PDB entry 7B15 | X-ray diffraction, 1.59 A resolution | chains A and P

[Chain A]
Molecule: 14-3-3 protein sigma
From: Homo sapiens
Reference sequence: P31947 (1433S_HUMAN); residue numbers follow UniProt; this construct covers 1-231
Chain sequence (236 residues; numbered -4 to 231; the number before each row is that of its first residue; numbers below 1 keep their minus sign (Gly-4 is residue -4)):
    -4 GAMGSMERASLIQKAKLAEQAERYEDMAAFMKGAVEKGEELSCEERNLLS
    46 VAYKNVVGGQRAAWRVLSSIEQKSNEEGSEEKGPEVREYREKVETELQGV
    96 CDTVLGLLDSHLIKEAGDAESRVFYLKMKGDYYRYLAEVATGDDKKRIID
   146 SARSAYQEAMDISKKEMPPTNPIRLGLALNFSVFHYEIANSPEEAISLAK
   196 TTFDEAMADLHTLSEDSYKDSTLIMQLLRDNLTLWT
Differences from the reference sequence: expression tag (-4 to 0)
Metal / ion sites: Mg2+ site 1 near Glu2 (its only coordinating residue here); Mg2+ site 2: Glu35, Glu110, Glu188; Mg2+ site 3: Asp204, Thr207
Swiss-Prot annotation at these positions:
  - site (Interaction with phosphoserine on interacting protein): Arg56, Arg129
  - modified residue (Phosphoserine): Ser5, Ser74

[Chain P]
Molecule: SHN3pT869
Chain sequence (9 residues; numbered 865 to 873; the number before each row is that of its first residue):
   865 DRPDTEPEP
Modified / non-standard residues: Thr869 (phosphothreonine; TPO)

[How chain A and chain P interact]
Contacting residue pairs - 27 pairs, chain A then chain P:
  Asn42(A) - Pro873(P)
  Val46(A) - Glu872(P)
  Val46(A) - Pro873(P)
  Lys49(A) - Thr869(P)
  Lys49(A) - Glu870(P)  hydrogen bond (side chain-backbone)
  Asn50(A) - Glu872(P)  hydrogen bond
  Arg56(A) - Thr869(P)
  Arg60(A) - Arg866(P)
  Lys122(A) - Glu870(P)  salt bridge
  Arg129(A) - Thr869(P)
  Tyr130(A) - Thr869(P)
  Gly171(A) - Glu870(P)
  Leu174(A) - Asp868(P)
  Leu174(A) - Thr869(P)
  Leu174(A) - Glu870(P)
  Asn175(A) - Thr869(P)
  Asn175(A) - Glu870(P)  hydrogen bond (side chain-backbone)
  Val178(A) - Asp868(P)
  Val178(A) - Thr869(P)
  Glu182(A) - Arg866(P)
  Glu182(A) - Pro867(P)
  Leu222(A) - Pro871(P)
  Asn226(A) - Pro867(P)
  Asn226(A) - Asp868(P)  hydrogen bond (side chain-backbone)
  Leu229(A) - Asp865(P)
  Leu229(A) - Pro867(P)  hydrophobic
  Trp230(A) - Pro867(P)  hydrophobic
Also at the interface, not in a pair above, chain A (24 interface residues in all): Glu14, Tyr19, Pro167, Leu218, Ile219, Asp225

[Overview]
Chain A and chain P form an interface of 24 and 9 residues respectively, with 4 hydrogen bonds and 1 salt
bridge. Among the polar pairs are Lys122(A)-Glu870(P), Lys49(A)-Glu870(P) and Asn50(A)-Glu872(P). The Mg2+
site 2 is built by Glu35(A), Glu110(A) and Glu188(A).
Here chain A is 14-3-3 protein sigma (Homo sapiens) and chain P is SHN3pT869. Entry 7B15 (14-3-3sigma in
complex with SHN3pT869 phosphopeptide crystal structure) was determined by X-ray diffraction.
